Entry 7XT7 (electron microscopy, 4.20 A resolution (low resolution: residue-level contacts below are approximate; hydrogen-bond / salt-bridge calls are withheld)); this record covers chains T and a of the 35 polymer chains in the assembly.

== Chain T ==
Molecule: 198-nt DNA strand
Sequence (198 nucleotides; numbered -72 to 125; the number before each row is that of its first residue; numbers below 1 keep their minus sign (DA-72 is residue -72)):
   -72 ATCAGAATCC CGGTGCCGAG GCCGCTCAAT TGGTCGTAGA CAGCTCTAGC ACCGCTTAAA
   -12 CGCACGTACG CGCTGTCCCC CGCGTTTTAA CCTTTTTGGG GAAAACACCC AAGACACCAG
    48 GCACGAGACA GAAAAAAACA ACGAAAACGG CCACCACCCA AACACACCAA ACACAAGAGC
   108 TAATTGACTG ACGTAAGC
Unresolved in the structure: 54-125

== Chain a ==
Protein: Histone H3.3
Source organism: Homo sapiens
UniProt: P84243 (H33_HUMAN); residues 0-135 here correspond to UniProt positions 1-136 (UniProt number = residue number + 1)
Amino-acid sequence (139 residues; each row starts with the number of its first residue; numbers below 1 keep their minus sign (Gly-3 is residue -3)):
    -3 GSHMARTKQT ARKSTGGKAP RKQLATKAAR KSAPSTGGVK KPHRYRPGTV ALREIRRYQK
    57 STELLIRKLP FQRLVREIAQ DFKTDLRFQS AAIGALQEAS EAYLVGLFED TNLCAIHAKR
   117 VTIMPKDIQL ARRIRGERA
Unresolved in the structure: -3 to 42, 135
Differences from the reference sequence: expression tag (-3 to -1)
Curated features (UniProtKB/Swiss-Prot):
  - site: Ser31 (Interaction with ZMYND11)
  - modified residue: Arg2 (Asymmetric dimethylarginine), Thr3 (Phosphothreonine), Lys4 (Allysine), Gln5 (5-glutamyl dopamine), Thr6 (Phosphothreonine), Arg8 (Citrulline), Lys9 (N6,N6,N6-trimethyllysine), Ser10 (ADP-ribosylserine), Thr11 (Phosphothreonine), Lys14 (N6-(2-hydroxyisobutyryl)lysine), Arg17 (Asymmetric dimethylarginine), Lys18 (N6-(2-hydroxyisobutyryl)lysine), Lys23 (N6-(2-hydroxyisobutyryl)lysine), Arg26 (Citrulline), Lys27 (N6,N6,N6-trimethyllysine), Ser28 (ADP-ribosylserine), Ser31 (Phosphoserine), Lys36 (N6,N6,N6-trimethyllysine), Lys37 (N6-methyllysine), Tyr41 (Phosphotyrosine) and 9 more in UniProt
  - lipidation: Lys18 (N6-decanoyllysine)

== Chain T / chain a interface ==
Contacting residue pairs - 12 pairs, chain T then chain a:
  DG-41(T) - Arg83(a)
  DG-41(T) - Phe84(a)
  DG-41(T) - Gln85(a)
  DG-40(T) - Arg72(a)
  DG-40(T) - Arg83(a)
  DG-40(T) - Phe84(a)
  DA-31(T) - Arg63(a)
  DA-22(T) - Pro43(a)
  DC-20(T) - Arg116(a)
  DC-20(T) - Val117(a)
  DC-20(T) - Thr118(a)
  DG-19(T) - Met120(a)
Interface residues without a listed pair, chain T (8 interface residues in all): DG-30, DC-21
Interface residues without a listed pair, chain a (13 interface residues in all): Leu82, Ser86, Lys115

== Overview ==
Chain T and chain a form an interface of 8 and 13 residues respectively.
Chain T is a 198-nt DNA strand and chain a is Histone H3.3 (Homo sapiens); the structure, RNA polymerase II
elongation complex transcribing a nucleosome (EC49B), was determined by electron microscopy, deposited
together with 7XN7, 7XSE, 7XSX, 7XSZ, 7XTD and 7XTI.
